Entry 9BUB (electron microscopy, 2.30 A resolution); this record covers chains P and R of the 6 polymer chains in the assembly.

[Chain P]
Name: Cagrilintide
Sequence (39 residues; each row starts with the number of its first residue; numbering starts at 0):
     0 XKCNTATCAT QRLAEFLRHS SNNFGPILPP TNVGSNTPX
Modified residues: GGL (gamma-L-glutamic acid) at position 0; NH2 (amino group) at position 38
Disulfide bonds: Cys-2/Cys-7
Covalently attached groups: icosanedioic acid (A1B90) linked to GGL_0
What the authors report for this chain:
  - contacts within the chain: Glu-14/Arg-17 (salt bridge)

[Chain R]
Name: Calcitonin receptor
Organism: Homo sapiens
UniProtKB: P30988 (CALCR_HUMAN); numbering as in UniProt (aligned over 25-474)
Sequence (462 residues; numbered 22 to 483; the number before each row is that of its first residue):
    22 GPAAFSNQTY PTIEPKPFLY VVGRKKMMDA QYKCYDRMQQ LPAYQGEGPY CNRTWDGWLC
    82 WDDTPAGVLS YQFCPDYFPD FDPSEKVTKY CDEKGVWFKH PENNRTWSNY TMCNAFTPEK
   142 LKNAYVLYYL AIVGHSLSIF TLVISLGIFV FFRSLGCQRV TLHKNMFLTY ILNSMIIIIH
   202 LVEVVPNGEL VRRDPVSCKI LHFFHQYMMA CNYFWMLCEG IYLHTLIVVA VFTEKQRLRW
   262 YYLLGWGFPL VPTTIHAITR AVYFNDNCWL SVETHLLYII HGPVMAALVV NFFFLLNIVR
   322 VLVTKMRETH EAESHMYLKA VKATMILVPL LGIQFVVFPW RPSNKMLGKI YDYVMHSLIH
   382 FQGFFVATIY CFCNNEVQTT VKRQWAQFKI QWNQRWGRRP SNRSARAAAA AAEAGDIPIY
   442 ICHQELRNEP ANNQGEESAE IIPLNIIEQE SSAPAGLEVL FQ
Disordered / not traced: 22-40, 409-483
Sequence notes: expression tag (22-24, 475-483)
Disulfide bonds: Cys-55/Cys-81, Cys-72/Cys-112, Cys-95/Cys-134, Cys-219/Cys-289
Residues lining bound ligands: P42 ((2S)-2-{[(1R)-1-hydroxyhexadecyl]oxy}-3-{[(1R)-1-hydroxyoctadecyl]oxy}propyl 2-(trimethylammonio)ethyl phosphate): Lys-143, Tyr-146, Val-147, Tyr-150, Leu-151, Ile-153, Val-154, Ser-157, Leu-158, Phe-382, Phe-385, Phe-386, Thr-389
UniProt features mapped onto this chain:
  - glycosylation (N-linked (GlcNAc...) asparagine): Asn-28, Asn-73, Asn-125, Asn-130
  - natural variant: Leu-447 (L447P: Probable protective factor against osteoporosis)
What the authors report for this chain:
  - conformationally variable residues (side-chain flip): His-296

[Chain P / chain R interface]
Residue-residue contacts (68; chain P residue first):
  GGL_0(P) with Glu-294(R); His-296(R)
  Lys-1(P) with Val-293(R); Glu-294(R), salt bridge; Tyr-299(R), hydrogen bond (backbone-side chain)
  Cys-2(P) with Val-293(R); Tyr-299(R); His-302(R)
  Asn-3(P) with Tyr-299(R), hydrogen bond (backbone-side chain)
  Thr-4(P) with Tyr-299(R)
  Thr-6(P) with Tyr-234(R); His-302(R), hydrogen bond; Val-305(R); Phe-356(R)
  Cys-7(P) with His-302(R), hydrogen bond
  Ala-8(P) with Met-376(R), hydrophobic
  Thr-9(P) with His-381(R)
  Gln-10(P) with Gln-227(R); Val-293(R); His-302(R)
  Arg-11(P) with Val-293(R)
  Leu-12(P) with Ala-145(R), hydrophobic; Leu-148(R), hydrophobic; His-377(R)
  Ala-13(P) with Val-206(R), hydrophobic
  Glu-14(P) with Leu-291(R); Val-293(R)
  Phe-15(P) with Lys-141(R); Leu-142(R); Ala-145(R), hydrophobic
  Leu-16(P) with Leu-142(R), hydrophobic; Ala-145(R), hydrophobic; Tyr-149(R), hydrophobic
  Arg-17(P) with Val-206(R); Val-212(R); Leu-291(R)
  His-18(P) with Asp-97(R); Phe-99(R), hydrogen bond (side chain-backbone); Pro-100(R), hydrogen bond (side chain-backbone); Phe-102(R)
  Ser-19(P) with Pro-100(R), hydrogen bond (side chain-backbone)
  Ser-20(P) with Leu-142(R); Tyr-146(R)
  Phe-23(P) with Tyr-146(R), hydrophobic; Val-206(R), hydrophobic; Pro-207(R), hydrophobic
  Pro-29(P) with Asp-101(R)
  Thr-30(P) with Phe-99(R); Asp-101(R), hydrogen bond; Asn-135(R)
  Asn-31(P) with Trp-79(R)
  Val-32(P) with Trp-128(R); Tyr-131(R); Thr-132(R)
  Gly-33(P) with Trp-128(R), hydrogen bond (backbone-side chain)
  Ser-34(P) with His-121(R); Glu-123(R); Asn-124(R); Arg-126(R); Trp-128(R)
  Thr-36(P) with Trp-128(R), hydrogen bond (backbone-side chain)
  Pro-37(P) with Asp-77(R); Trp-79(R); Ser-129(R); Tyr-131(R)
  NH2_38(P) with Asp-77(R); Ser-129(R); Tyr-131(R)
Interface residues without a listed pair, chain P (33 interface residues in all): Ala-5, Asn-22, Asn-35
Interface residues without a listed pair, chain R (51 interface residues in all): Gly-78, Asp-103, Thr-138, His-201, Leu-202, Arg-213, Met-230, Ser-292, Leu-298, Met-306, Leu-309, Phe-359, Ile-380
Interface features reported in the paper:
  - interface residues, chain R: His-296(R)

[Overview]
33 residues of chain P face 51 of chain R across their interface, with 10 hydrogen bonds and 1 salt bridge.
Polar contacts include Lys-1(P)/Glu-294(R), Lys-1(P)/Tyr-299(R) and Asn-3(P)/Tyr-299(R). Ligands of chain R:
compound P42. Covalently linked icosanedioic acid: at GGL_0(P). From the paper: the interface residue
His-296(R); conformational variability at His-296(R).
Chain P is Cagrilintide and chain R is Calcitonin receptor (Homo sapiens); the structure, Human calcitonin
Receptor in complex with Gs and cagrilintide in the bypass conformation, was determined by electron microscopy
together with 9BLB, 9BLC, 9BLW, 9BP3, 9BQ3, 9BTW and 3 further entries from the same study.
